6P0T - chains D and E of the 5 polymer chains in the assembly; structure by X-ray diffraction, 3.60 A resolution.

Chain D:
Molecule: DNA (27-mer), fx1-2
Sequence (27 nucleotides; numbered 1 to 27; the number before each row is that of its first residue):
     1 AATGTAGTCT GTTAAAAACA CAACATT

Chain E:
Name: Excisionase
Source organism: Escherichia phage lambda
Reference sequence: P03699 (VXIS_LAMBD); numbering as in UniProt (aligned over 1-55)
Amino-acid sequence (55 residues; numbered 1 to 55; the number before each row is that of its first residue):
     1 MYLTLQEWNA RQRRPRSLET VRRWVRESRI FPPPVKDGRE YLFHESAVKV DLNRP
Disordered / not traced: 53-55
Differences from the reference sequence: conflict Ser28 (Cys in P03699)
Reported in the primary citation:
  - mutagenesis - E19A: abolished binding to attR
  - mutagenesis - E19A: decreased binding to Fis-bound attR
  - mutagenesis - R39A, R39K: abolished binding to 34 bp F-X2 probe
  - mutagenesis - R39A (15-fold): decreased binding to attR
  - mutagenesis - R39K (10-fold): decreased binding to attR DNA

Chain D / chain E interface:
Contacting residue pairs - 15 pairs, chain D then chain E:
  DT3(D) with Arg16(E), phosphate contact; Thr20(E), sugar contact; Arg23(E), salt bridge to the phosphate; Trp24(E), hydrogen bond to the phosphate; Lys49(E), salt bridge to the phosphate
  DG4(D) with Arg16(E), phosphate contact; Ser17(E), hydrogen bond to the phosphate; Thr20(E), hydrogen bond to the phosphate
  DT5(D) with Ser17(E), phosphate contact; Glu19(E), base contact
  DG11(D) with Arg39(E), base contact
  DT12(D) with Gly38(E), phosphate contact; Arg39(E), hydrogen bond to the base
  DT13(D) with Gly38(E), phosphate contact; Arg39(E), hydrogen bond to the sugar
Other interface residues (no listed pair), chain D (7 interface residues in all): DA2

Overview:
7 residues of chain D face 9 of chain E across their interface, with 5 hydrogen bonds and 2 salt bridges.
Polar pairs include DT12(D)-Arg39(E), DT13(D)-Arg39(E) and DT3(D)-Trp24(E). From the paper: R39A and R39K of
chain E abolish binding to 34 bp F-X2 probe; E19A of chain E abolishes binding to attR.
Here chain D is DNA (27-mer), fx1-2 and chain E is Excisionase (Escherichia phage lambda). Entry 6P0T (Crystal
structure of ternary DNA complex "FX(1-2)-1Xis" containing E. coli Fis and phage lambda Xis) was determined by
X-ray diffraction (same publication as 6P0S and 6P0U).
